Entry 4QVQ (X-ray diffraction, 2.60 A resolution); this record covers chains R and S of the 28 polymer chains in the assembly.

Chain R:
Protein: Proteasome subunit alpha type-5
Source organism: Saccharomyces cerevisiae
Notes: EC 3.4.25.1
UniProtKB: P32379 (PSA5_YEAST); residues -7 to 252 here correspond to UniProt positions 1-260 (UniProt number = residue number + 8)
Amino-acid sequence (260 residues; numbered -7 to 252; the number before each row is that of its first residue; numbers below 1 keep their minus sign (Met-7 is residue -7)):
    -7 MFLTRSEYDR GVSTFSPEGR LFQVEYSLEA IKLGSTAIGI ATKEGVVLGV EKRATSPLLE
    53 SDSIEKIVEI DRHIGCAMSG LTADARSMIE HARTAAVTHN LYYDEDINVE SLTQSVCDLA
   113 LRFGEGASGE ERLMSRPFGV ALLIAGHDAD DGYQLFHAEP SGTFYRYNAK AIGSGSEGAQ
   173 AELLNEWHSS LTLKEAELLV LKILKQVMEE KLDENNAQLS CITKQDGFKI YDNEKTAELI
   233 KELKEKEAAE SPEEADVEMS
Not modelled in the structure: -7 to 0, 118-124, 243-252

Chain S:
Protein: Proteasome subunit alpha type-6
Source organism: Saccharomyces cerevisiae
Notes: EC 3.4.25.1
UniProtKB: P40302 (PSA6_YEAST); residues 0-233 here correspond to UniProt positions 1-234 (UniProt number = residue number + 1)
Amino-acid sequence (234 residues; row label = number of the first residue in the row; numbering starts at 0):
     0 MFRNNYDGDT VTFSPTGRLF QVEYALEAIK QGSVTVGLRS NTHAVLVALK RNADELSSYQ
    60 KKIIKCDEHM GLSLAGLAPD ARVLSNYLRQ QCNYSSLVFN RKLAVERAGH LLCDKAQKNT
   120 QSYGGRPYGV GLLIIGYDKS GAHLLEFQPS GNVTELYGTA IGARSQGAKT YLERTLDTFI
   180 KIDGNPDELI KAGVEAISQS LRDESLTVDN LSIAIVGKDT PFTIYDGEAV AKYI
Not modelled in the structure: 0-2

Chain R / chain S interface:
Pairs across the interface (41):
  Ser5(R) with Arg125(S)
  Thr6(R) with Gly7(S); Gln20(S)
  Phe7(R) with Gln20(S), hydrogen bond (backbone-side chain); Tyr23(S); Leu76(S), hydrophobic; Arg125(S); Pro126(S); Gly128(S)
  Ser8(R) with Tyr23(S)
  Pro9(R) with Tyr23(S), hydrophobic; Glu26(S)
  Glu10(R) with Glu26(S)
  Gly11(R) with Tyr23(S); Ala27(S)
  Leu13(R) with Arg125(S)
  Gln106(R) with Arg81(S), hydrogen bond
  Asp110(R) with Arg81(S), salt bridge
  Leu113(R) with Pro78(S), hydrophobic; Arg125(S)
  Ser153(R) with Pro78(S)
  Gly154(R) with Pro78(S)
  Thr155(R) with Gln59(S)
  Phe156(R) with Gln59(S)
  Tyr157(R) with Arg50(S); Ala52(S); Ser57(S); Gln59(S)
  Arg158(R) with Ser56(S); Ser57(S), hydrogen bond (backbone-backbone)
  Tyr159(R) with Ala52(S); Asp53(S); Leu55(S); Ser56(S)
  Asn160(R) with Leu55(S), hydrogen bond (backbone-backbone)
  Ala161(R) with Leu55(S)
  Gln172(R) with Asp53(S), hydrogen bond; Leu55(S)
  Leu176(R) with Glu54(S); Leu55(S), hydrophobic
  Trp179(R) with Leu55(S), hydrophobic
Other interface residues (no listed pair), chain R (26 interface residues in all): Arg2, Gly3, Leu175
Other interface residues (no listed pair), chain S (25 interface residues in all): Asp6, Ala24, Gln30, Asn51, Asp79, Gly123

Summary:
Chain R and chain S form an interface of 26 and 25 residues respectively; the contacts include 5 hydrogen
bonds and 1 salt bridge. Polar pairs include Asp110(R)-Arg81(S), Phe7(R)-Gln20(S) and Gln106(R)-Arg81(S).
Chain R is Proteasome subunit alpha type-5 and chain S is Proteasome subunit alpha type-6, both from
Saccharomyces cerevisiae; the structure, yCP beta5-M45I mutant in complex with bortezomib, was determined by
X-ray diffraction together with 4QUX, 4QUY, 4QV0, 4QV1, 4QV3, 4QV4 and 42 further entries from the same study.
